Entry 8TH8 (electron microscopy, 7.40 A resolution (low resolution: residue-level contacts below are approximate; hydrogen-bond / salt-bridge calls are withheld)); this record covers chains B and E of the 18 polymer chains in the assembly.

== Chain B ==
Molecule: Coiled-coil protein, putative
Source organism: Tetrahymena thermophila
Reference sequence: Q24DJ0 (Q24DJ0_TETTS); numbering as in UniProt (aligned over 1-506)
Chain sequence (506 residues; row label = number of the first residue in the row):
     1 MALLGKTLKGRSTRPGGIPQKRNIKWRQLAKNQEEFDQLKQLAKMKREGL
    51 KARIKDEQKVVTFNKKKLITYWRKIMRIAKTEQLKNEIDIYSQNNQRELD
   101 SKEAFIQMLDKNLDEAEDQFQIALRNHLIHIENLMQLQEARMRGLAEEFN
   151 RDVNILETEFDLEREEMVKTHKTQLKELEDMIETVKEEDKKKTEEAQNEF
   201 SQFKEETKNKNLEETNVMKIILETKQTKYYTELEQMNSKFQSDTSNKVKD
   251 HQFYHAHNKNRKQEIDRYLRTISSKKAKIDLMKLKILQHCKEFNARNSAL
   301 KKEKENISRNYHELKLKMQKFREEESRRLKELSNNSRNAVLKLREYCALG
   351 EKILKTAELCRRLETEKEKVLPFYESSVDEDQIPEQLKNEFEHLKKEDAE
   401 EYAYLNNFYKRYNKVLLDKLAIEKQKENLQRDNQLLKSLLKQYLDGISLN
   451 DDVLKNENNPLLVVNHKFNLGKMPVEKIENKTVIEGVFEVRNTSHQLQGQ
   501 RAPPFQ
Disordered / not traced: 277-506

== Chain E ==
Molecule: Growth-arrest-specific microtubule-binding protein
Source organism: Tetrahymena thermophila
Reference sequence: Q23YW7 (Q23YW7_TETTS); residues 1-468 here = UniProt positions 1-468
Chain sequence (468 residues; row label = number of the first residue in the row):
     1 MPPKKAKGKKKKEEEPDDEYKSMTGADLTQTLEKLKERVNEMRTNRNYIQ
    51 MDRDMVENFYHNTLKEISEVKTKISNKETEAEEKESKHRIDVKVFLQKVK
   101 HLEYEQEKSNLNIEDDGKKAKEKEDAYFEDITKNMKQLKTQLKSEYLEKE
   151 KANIQQVQEEKKDHQSLLKIQQKKFDELINNLIIKYEERLAKLKEDLELK
   201 LKVEIHELEERKNLHINELMNNHEKAFAELKKYYNDITAENLNLIKAHKE
   251 KIAQIYANIQLNTKNVADNQAKNEQLKEPLAKHREIRNKLKEDLKQFAKH
   301 KMSLQNLKSKAITLKDKITKLERDGKDLDEKYEKVVREKQELEKKFEDIT
   351 QEVKKNADLNNNVLSNRLQILLKEYNNKEEELRTIIDNAGLDHNLHEQLK
   401 QRVQQSIEAKNTLIKNLKYSIHHATKAYNDAIRVYEAKLVEFGIPIEELG
   451 FQPLETITSSMPAGLVSS
Disordered / not traced: 292-468

== Interface between chain B and chain E ==
Pairs across the interface (61):
  Leu39(B) - Lys21(E)
  Lys40(B) - Lys21(E)
  Leu42(B) - Met23(E)
  Ala43(B) - Tyr20(E)
  Ala43(B) - Lys21(E)
  Ala43(B) - Ser22(E)
  Ala43(B) - Met23(E)
  Met45(B) - Leu28(E)
  Lys46(B) - Glu19(E)
  Lys46(B) - Tyr20(E)
  Lys46(B) - Lys21(E)
  Lys46(B) - Ser22(E)
  Lys46(B) - Leu28(E)
  Arg47(B) - Tyr20(E)
  Arg47(B) - Lys21(E)
  Glu48(B) - Leu32(E)
  Gly49(B) - Leu32(E)
  Leu50(B) - Tyr20(E)
  Ala52(B) - Lys36(E)
  Arg53(B) - Thr31(E)
  Arg53(B) - Leu32(E)
  Arg53(B) - Leu35(E)
  Arg53(B) - Lys36(E)
  Ile54(B) - Lys36(E)
  Lys55(B) - Lys36(E)
  Lys55(B) - Glu37(E)
  Asp56(B) - Glu33(E)
  Asp56(B) - Lys36(E)
  Asp56(B) - Glu37(E)
  Glu57(B) - Glu33(E)
  Glu57(B) - Lys34(E)
  Glu57(B) - Leu35(E)
  Glu57(B) - Lys36(E)
  Glu57(B) - Glu37(E)
  Glu57(B) - Arg38(E)
  Glu57(B) - Val39(E)
  Gln58(B) - Leu35(E)
  Gln58(B) - Lys36(E)
  Gln58(B) - Glu37(E)
  Gln58(B) - Arg38(E)
  Gln58(B) - Val39(E)
  Gln58(B) - Asn40(E)
  Lys59(B) - Lys36(E)
  Lys59(B) - Glu37(E)
  Lys59(B) - Arg38(E)
  Lys59(B) - Asn40(E)
  Val60(B) - Lys36(E)
  Val60(B) - Glu37(E)
  Val60(B) - Asn40(E)
  Val61(B) - Glu37(E)
  Val61(B) - Arg38(E)
  Val61(B) - Asn40(E)
  Val61(B) - Glu41(E)
  Val61(B) - Thr44(E)
  Thr62(B) - Thr44(E)
  Lys65(B) - Thr44(E)
  Lys65(B) - Asn47(E)
  Ile69(B) - Tyr48(E)
  Trp72(B) - Tyr48(E)
  Trp72(B) - Asp52(E)
  Trp72(B) - Met55(E)
Other interface residues (no listed pair), chain B (26 interface residues in all): Lys44, Leu68
Other interface residues (no listed pair), chain E (26 interface residues in all): Glu15, Thr24, Gly25, Met51

== Summary ==
Chain B and chain E each contribute 26 residues to their interface.
Here chain B is Coiled-coil protein, putative and chain E is Growth-arrest-specific microtubule-binding
protein, both from Tetrahymena thermophila. Entry 8TH8 (Linker domain of Nexin-dynein regulatory complex from
Tetrahymena thermophila) was determined by electron microscopy (same publication as 8TID and 8TEK).
